Entry 1RCX (X-ray diffraction, 2.40 A resolution); this record covers chains S and F of the 16 polymer chains in the assembly.

== Chain S (and F) ==
Protein: Ribulose bisphosphate carboxylase/oxygenase
Source organism: Spinacia oleracea
Notes: EC 4.1.1.39; chain F of this document is another copy of the same molecule, construct and numbering; everything in this record applies to it too
UniProtKB: P00870 (RBS1_SPIOL); residues 1-123 here correspond to UniProt positions 58-180 (UniProt number = residue number + 57)
Sequence (123 residues; row label = number of the first residue in the row):
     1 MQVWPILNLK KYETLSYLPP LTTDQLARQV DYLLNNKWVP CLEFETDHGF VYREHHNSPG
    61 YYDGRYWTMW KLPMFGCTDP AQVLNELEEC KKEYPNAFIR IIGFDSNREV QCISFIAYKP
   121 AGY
Differences from the reference sequence: conflict Gln2 (Lys59 in P00870), Ile6 (Thr63 in P00870), Leu7 (Gln64 in P00870), Leu9 (Met66 in P00870), Lys11 (Arg68 in P00870), Glu109 (Gln166 in P00870), Ile113 (Val170 in P00870)

== Chain S / chain F interface ==
Contacting residue pairs (12):
  Met1(S) with Lys71(F)
  Val3(S) with Phe44(F), hydrophobic; Trp70(F), hydrophobic; Lys71(F)
  Trp4(S) with Tyr94(F)
  Pro5(S) with Tyr94(F)
  Ile6(S) with Phe44(F), hydrophobic; Thr68(F); Tyr94(F)
  Leu7(S) with Thr46(F); Asp47(F); Asn96(F)
Also at the interface, not in a pair above, chain F (10 interface residues in all): Met69, Glu93

== Summary ==
Chain S and chain F form an interface of 6 and 10 residues respectively.
Both chains are Ribulose bisphosphate carboxylase/oxygenase (Spinacia oleracea). Entry 1RCX (Non-activated
spinach rubisco in complex with its substrate ribulose-1,5-bisphosphate) was determined by X-ray diffraction,
deposited together with 1RXO.
